PDB entry 4KC4 | X-ray diffraction, 1.60 A resolution | chain A

# Chain A
Molecule: Fucosylglycoprotein alpha-N-acetylgalactosaminyltransferase
Source organism: Homo sapiens
Notes: EC 2.4.1.40, 2.4.1.37
UniProt: P16442 (BGAT_HUMAN); residue numbers follow UniProt; this construct covers 64-346
Chain sequence (290 residues; each row starts with the number of its first residue):
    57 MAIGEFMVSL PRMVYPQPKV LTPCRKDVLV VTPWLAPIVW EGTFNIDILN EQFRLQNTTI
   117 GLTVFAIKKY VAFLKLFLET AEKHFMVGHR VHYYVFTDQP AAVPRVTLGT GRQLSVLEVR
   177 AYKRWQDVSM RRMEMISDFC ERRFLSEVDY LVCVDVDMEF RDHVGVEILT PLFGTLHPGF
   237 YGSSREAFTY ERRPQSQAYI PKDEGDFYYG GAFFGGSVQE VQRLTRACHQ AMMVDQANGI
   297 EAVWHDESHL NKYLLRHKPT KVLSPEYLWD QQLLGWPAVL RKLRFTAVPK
Disordered / not traced: 57
Differences from the reference sequence: expression tag (57-63)
Metal / ion sites: Mn2+: Asp213 (together with WS3)
Residues lining bound ligands:
  - H-antigen acceptor (BHE; octyl 2-O-(6-deoxy-alpha-L-galactopyranosyl)-beta-D-galactopyranoside): His233, Pro234, Gly235, Phe236, Thr245, Tyr264, Trp300, Glu303, Asp326, Leu329, Ala343
  - WS3 (5'-deoxy-5'-[({6-[(alpha-D-galactopyranosyloxy)methyl]pyridin-2-yl}carbonyl)amino]uridine): Phe121, Ala122, Ile123, Lys124, Tyr126, Trp181, Val184, Ser185, Arg188, Asp211, Val212, Asp213, Asp326, Ala343, Val344, Pro345, Lys346

# Summary
Chain A binds H-antigen acceptor and compound WS3.
Chain A is Fucosylglycoprotein alpha-N-acetylgalactosaminyltransferase (Homo sapiens); the structure,
Structure of the blood group glycosyltransferase AAglyB in complex with a pyridine inhibitor as a neutral ...,
was determined by X-ray diffraction (same publication as 4KC1 and 4KC2).
